Entry 6WW5 (electron microscopy, 3.15 A resolution); this record covers chains B and C of the 6 polymer chains in the assembly.

[Chain B]
Molecule: DASS family sodium-coupled anion symporter
Organism: Vibrio cholerae
UniProt: A0A0H3AG83 (A0A0H3AG83_VIBC3); residues 14-462 here = UniProt positions 14-462
Sequence (449 residues; numbered 14 to 462; the number before each row is that of its first residue):
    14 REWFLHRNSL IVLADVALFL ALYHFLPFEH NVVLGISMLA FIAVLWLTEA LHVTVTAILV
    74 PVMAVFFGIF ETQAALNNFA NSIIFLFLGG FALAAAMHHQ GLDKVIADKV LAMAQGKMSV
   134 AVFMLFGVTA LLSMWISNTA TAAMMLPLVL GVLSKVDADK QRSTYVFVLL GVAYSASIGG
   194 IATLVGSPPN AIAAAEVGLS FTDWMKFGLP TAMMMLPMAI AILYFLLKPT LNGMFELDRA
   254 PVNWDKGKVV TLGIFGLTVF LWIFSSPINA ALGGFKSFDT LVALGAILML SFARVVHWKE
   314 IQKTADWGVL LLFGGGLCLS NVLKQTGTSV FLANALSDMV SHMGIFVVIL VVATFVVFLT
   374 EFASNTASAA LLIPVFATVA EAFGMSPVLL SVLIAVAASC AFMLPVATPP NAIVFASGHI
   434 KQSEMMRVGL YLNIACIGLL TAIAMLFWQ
Unresolved in the structure: 14-17
Residues lining bound ligands: 6PE (1,2-dihexanoyl-sn-glycero-3-phosphoethanolamine): Leu31, Leu35, Leu39, Ile49, Leu52, Ala53, Ala56, Val57

[Chain C]
Molecule: Fab84 Heavy Chain
Organism: Homo sapiens
Sequence (261 residues; numbered -25 to 235; the number before each row is that of its first residue; numbers below 1 keep their minus sign (Met-25 is residue -25)):
   -25 MKKNIAFLLA SMFVFSIATN AYAEISEVQL VESGGGLVQP GGSLRLSCAA SGFTIYSSSI
    35 HWVRQAPGKG LEWVASIYSS SGSTSYADSV KGRFTISADT SKNTAYLQMN SLRAEDTAVY
    95 YCARYNIHYW RWYNPAGQAM DYWGQGTLVT VFNQIKGGPS VFPLAPSSKS TSGGTAALGC
   155 LVKDYFPEPV TVSWNSGALT SGVHTFPAVL QSSGLYSLSS VVTVPSSSLG TQTYICNVNH
   215 KPSNTKVDKK VEPKSCDKTH T
Unresolved in the structure: -25 to 0, 229-235
Cystine bridges: Cys22-Cys96, Cys154-Cys210

[How chain B and chain C interact]
Contacting residue pairs - 34 pairs, chain B then chain C:
  Glu42(B) - Ser53(C)
  Glu42(B) - Ser54(C)
  Glu42(B) - Ser55(C)
  Glu42(B) - Gly56(C)
  Asn44(B) - Tyr30(C)  hydrogen bond
  Asn44(B) - Ser54(C)
  Val45(B) - Ser55(C)
  Phe83(B) - Trp106(C)  hydrophobic
  Ala208(B) - Arg105(C)
  Glu209(B) - Arg105(C)  salt bridge
  Leu330(B) - Arg105(C)
  Ser333(B) - Arg105(C)  hydrogen bond
  Asn334(B) - Trp104(C)
  Asn334(B) - Arg105(C)
  Asn334(B) - Trp106(C)
  Lys337(B) - Tyr52(C)
  Lys337(B) - His102(C)  hydrogen bond (side chain-backbone)
  Lys337(B) - Trp104(C)
  Lys337(B) - Arg105(C)
  Gln338(B) - Tyr30(C)
  Gln338(B) - Ser54(C)
  Gln338(B) - Trp104(C)
  Gln338(B) - Trp106(C)
  Thr339(B) - Ser54(C)
  Thr339(B) - Ser55(C)  hydrogen bond (backbone-side chain)
  Gly340(B) - Tyr52(C)
  Gly340(B) - Ser55(C)  hydrogen bond (backbone-side chain)
  Thr341(B) - Ser55(C)
  Ser342(B) - His102(C)  hydrogen bond
  Val343(B) - Ser57(C)
  Thr391(B) - His102(C)
  Glu394(B) - Ile101(C)
  Glu394(B) - His102(C)  salt bridge
  Ala395(B) - Ile101(C)  hydrophobic
Interface residues without a listed pair, chain B (22 interface residues in all): Asn94, Phe344, Asn347
Interface residues without a listed pair, chain C (14 interface residues in all): Thr58, Ser59

[Summary]
Chain B and chain C form an interface of 22 and 14 residues respectively; the contacts include 6 hydrogen
bonds and 2 salt bridges. Polar pairs include Glu209(B)-Arg105(C), Glu394(B)-His102(C) and Asn44(B)-Tyr30(C).
Ligands of chain B: compound 6PE.
Here chain B is DASS family sodium-coupled anion symporter (Vibrio cholerae) and chain C is Fab84 Heavy Chain
(Homo sapiens). Entry 6WW5 (Structure of VcINDY-Na-Fab84 in nanodisc) was determined by electron microscopy.
